PDB entry 8PR1 | electron microscopy, 8.20 A resolution (very low resolution: no residue pairs are listed; an interface is given only as per-side residue counts) | chains G and H of the 12 polymer chains in the assembly

Chain G:
Name: Cytoplasmic dynein 1 heavy chain 1
Source organism: Homo sapiens
Reference sequence: Q14204 (DYHC1_HUMAN); residues 1-4646 here = UniProt positions 1-4646
Chain sequence (4646 residues; each row starts with the number of its first residue):
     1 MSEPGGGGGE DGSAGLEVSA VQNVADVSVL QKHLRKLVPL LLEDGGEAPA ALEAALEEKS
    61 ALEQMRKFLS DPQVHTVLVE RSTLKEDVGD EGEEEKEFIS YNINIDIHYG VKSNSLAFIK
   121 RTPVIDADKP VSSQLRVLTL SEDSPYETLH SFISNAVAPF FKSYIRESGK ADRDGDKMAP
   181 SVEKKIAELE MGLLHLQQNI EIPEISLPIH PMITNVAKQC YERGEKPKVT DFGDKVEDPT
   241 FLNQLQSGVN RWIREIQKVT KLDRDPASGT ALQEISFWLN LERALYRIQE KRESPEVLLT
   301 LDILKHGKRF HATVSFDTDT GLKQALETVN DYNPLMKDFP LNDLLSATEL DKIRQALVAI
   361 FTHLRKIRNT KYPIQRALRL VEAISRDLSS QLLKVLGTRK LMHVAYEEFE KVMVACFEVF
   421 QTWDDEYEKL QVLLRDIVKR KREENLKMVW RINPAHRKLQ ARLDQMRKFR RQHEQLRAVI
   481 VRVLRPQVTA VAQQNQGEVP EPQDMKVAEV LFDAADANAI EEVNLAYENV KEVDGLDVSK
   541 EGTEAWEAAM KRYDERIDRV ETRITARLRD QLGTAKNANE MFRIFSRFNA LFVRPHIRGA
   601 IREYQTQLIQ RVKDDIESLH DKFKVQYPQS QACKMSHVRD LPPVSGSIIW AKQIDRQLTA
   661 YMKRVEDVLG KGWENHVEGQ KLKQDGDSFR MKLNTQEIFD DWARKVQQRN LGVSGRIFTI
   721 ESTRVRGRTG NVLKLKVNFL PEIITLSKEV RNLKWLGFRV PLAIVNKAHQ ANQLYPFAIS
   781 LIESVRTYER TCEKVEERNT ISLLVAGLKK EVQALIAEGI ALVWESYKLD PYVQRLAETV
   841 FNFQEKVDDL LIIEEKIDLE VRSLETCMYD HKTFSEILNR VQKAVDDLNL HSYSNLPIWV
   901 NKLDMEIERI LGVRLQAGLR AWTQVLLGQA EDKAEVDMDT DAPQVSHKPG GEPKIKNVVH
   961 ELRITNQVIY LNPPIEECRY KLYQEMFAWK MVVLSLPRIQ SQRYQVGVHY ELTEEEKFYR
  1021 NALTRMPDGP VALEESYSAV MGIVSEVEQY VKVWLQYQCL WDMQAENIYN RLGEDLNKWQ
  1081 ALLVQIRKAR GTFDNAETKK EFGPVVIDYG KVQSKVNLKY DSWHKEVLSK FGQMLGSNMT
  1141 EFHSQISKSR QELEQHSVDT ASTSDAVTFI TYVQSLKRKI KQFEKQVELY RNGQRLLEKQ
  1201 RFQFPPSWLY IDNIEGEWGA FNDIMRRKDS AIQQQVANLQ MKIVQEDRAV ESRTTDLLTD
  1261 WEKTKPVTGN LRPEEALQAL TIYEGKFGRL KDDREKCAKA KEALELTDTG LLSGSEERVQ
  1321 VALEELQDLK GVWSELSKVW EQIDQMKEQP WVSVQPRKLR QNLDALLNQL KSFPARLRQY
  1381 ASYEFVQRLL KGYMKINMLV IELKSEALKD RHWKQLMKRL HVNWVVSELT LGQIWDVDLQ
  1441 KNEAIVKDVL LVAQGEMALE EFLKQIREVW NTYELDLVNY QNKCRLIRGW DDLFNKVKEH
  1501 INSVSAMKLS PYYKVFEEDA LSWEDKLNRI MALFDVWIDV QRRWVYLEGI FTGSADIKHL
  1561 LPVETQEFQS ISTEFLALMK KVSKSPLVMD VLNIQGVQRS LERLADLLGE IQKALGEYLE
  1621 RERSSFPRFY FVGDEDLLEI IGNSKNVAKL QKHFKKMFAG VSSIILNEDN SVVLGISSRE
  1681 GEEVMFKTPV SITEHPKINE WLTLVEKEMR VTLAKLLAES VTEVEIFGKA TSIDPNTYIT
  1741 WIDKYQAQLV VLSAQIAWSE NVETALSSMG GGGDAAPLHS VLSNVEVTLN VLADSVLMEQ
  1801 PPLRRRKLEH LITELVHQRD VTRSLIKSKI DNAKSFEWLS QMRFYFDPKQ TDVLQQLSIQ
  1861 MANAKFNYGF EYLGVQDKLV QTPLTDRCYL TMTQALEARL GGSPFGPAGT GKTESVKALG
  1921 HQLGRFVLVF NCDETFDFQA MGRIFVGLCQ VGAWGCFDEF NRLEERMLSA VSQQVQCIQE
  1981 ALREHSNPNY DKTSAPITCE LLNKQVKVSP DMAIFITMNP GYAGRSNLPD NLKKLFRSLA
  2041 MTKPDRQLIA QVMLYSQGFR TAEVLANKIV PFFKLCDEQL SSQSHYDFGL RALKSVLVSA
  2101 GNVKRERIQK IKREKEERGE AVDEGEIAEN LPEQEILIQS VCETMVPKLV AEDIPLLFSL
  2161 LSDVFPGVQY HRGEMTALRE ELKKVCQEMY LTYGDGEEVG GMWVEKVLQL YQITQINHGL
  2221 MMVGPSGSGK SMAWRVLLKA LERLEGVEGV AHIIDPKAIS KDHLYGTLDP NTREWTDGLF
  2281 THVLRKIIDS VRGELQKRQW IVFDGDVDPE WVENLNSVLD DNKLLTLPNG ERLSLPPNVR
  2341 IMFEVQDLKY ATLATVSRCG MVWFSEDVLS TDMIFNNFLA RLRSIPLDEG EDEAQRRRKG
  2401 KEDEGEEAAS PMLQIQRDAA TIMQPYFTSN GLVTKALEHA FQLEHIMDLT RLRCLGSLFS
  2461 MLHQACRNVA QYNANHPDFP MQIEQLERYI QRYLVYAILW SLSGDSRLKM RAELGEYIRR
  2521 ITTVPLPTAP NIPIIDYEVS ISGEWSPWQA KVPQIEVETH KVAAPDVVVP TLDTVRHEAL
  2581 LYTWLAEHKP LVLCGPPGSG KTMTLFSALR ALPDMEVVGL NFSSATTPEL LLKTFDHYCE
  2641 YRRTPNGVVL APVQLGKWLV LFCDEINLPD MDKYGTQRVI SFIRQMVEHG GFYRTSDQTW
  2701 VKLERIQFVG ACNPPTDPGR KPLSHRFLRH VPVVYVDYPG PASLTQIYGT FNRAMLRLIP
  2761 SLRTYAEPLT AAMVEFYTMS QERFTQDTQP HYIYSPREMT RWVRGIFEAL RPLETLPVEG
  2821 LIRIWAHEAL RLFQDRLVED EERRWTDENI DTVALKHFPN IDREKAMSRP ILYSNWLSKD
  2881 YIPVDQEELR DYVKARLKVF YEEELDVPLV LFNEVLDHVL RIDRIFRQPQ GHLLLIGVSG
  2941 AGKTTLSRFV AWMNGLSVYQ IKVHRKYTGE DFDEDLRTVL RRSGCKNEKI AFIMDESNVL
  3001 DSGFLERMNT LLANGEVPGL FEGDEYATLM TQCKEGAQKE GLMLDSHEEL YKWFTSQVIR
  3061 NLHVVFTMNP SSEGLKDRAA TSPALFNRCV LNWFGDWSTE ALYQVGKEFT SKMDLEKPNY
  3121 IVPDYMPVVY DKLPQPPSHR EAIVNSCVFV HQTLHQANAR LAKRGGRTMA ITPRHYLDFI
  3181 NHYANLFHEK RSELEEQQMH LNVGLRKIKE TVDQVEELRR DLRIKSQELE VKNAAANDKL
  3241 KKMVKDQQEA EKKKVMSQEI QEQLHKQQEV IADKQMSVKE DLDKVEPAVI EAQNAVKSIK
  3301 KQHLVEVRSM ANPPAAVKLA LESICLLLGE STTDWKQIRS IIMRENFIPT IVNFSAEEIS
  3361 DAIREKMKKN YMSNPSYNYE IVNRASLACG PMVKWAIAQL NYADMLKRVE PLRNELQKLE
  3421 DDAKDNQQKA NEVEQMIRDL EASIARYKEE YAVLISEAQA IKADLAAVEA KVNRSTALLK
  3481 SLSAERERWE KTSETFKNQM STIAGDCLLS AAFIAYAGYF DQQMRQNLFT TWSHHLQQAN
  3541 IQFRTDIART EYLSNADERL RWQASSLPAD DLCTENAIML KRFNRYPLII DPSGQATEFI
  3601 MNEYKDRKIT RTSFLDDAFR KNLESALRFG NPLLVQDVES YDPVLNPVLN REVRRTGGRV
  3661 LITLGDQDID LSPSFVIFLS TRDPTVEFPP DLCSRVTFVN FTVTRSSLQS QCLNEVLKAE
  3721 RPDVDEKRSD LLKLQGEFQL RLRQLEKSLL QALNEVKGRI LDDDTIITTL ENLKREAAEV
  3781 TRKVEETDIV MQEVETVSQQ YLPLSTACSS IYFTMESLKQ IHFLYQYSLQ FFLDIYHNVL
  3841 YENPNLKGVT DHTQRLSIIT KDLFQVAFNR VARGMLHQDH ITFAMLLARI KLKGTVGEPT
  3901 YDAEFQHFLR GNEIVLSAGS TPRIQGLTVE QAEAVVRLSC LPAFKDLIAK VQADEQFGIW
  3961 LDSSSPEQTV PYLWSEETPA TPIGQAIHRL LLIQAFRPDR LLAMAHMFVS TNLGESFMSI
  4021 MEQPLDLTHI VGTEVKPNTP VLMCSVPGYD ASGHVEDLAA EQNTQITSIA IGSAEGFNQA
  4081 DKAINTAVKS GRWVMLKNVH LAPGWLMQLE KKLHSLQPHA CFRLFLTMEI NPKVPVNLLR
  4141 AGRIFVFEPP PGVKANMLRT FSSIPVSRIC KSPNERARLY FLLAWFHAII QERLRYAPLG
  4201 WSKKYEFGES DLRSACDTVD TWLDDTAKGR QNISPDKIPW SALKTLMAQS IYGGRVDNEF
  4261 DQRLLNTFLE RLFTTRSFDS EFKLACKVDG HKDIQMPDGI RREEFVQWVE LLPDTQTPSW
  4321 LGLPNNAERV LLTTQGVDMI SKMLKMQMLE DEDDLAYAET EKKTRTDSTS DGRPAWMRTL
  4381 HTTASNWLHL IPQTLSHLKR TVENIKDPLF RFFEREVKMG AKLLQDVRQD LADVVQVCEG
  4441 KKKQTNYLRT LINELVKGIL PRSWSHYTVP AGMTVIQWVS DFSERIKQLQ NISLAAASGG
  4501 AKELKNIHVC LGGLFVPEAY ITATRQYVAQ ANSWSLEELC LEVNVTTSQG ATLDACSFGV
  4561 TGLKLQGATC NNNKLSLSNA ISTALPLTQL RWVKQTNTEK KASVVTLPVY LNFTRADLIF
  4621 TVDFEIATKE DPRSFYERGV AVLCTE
Unresolved in the structure: 1-695, 721-733, 929-948, 1348-4646
Construct notes: engineered mutation Glu1567 (Arg in Q14204), Glu1610 (Lys in Q14204)
UniProt features mapped onto this chain:
  - binding site (ATP): Gly1906 to Thr1913, Gly2224 to Ser2231, Gly2595 to Thr2602, Gly2937 to Thr2944
  - modified residue: Ser2 (N-acetylserine), Ser70 (Phosphoserine), Lys1125 (N6-acetyllysine), Ser1230 (Phosphoserine), Lys3480 (N6-acetyllysine), Ser4162 (Phosphoserine), Lys4283 (N6-acetyllysine), Thr4366 (Phosphothreonine), Ser4368 (Phosphoserine)
  - natural variant: Glu94 (E94K: Found in a patient with spinal muscular atrophy; uncertain significance), Lys129 (K129I: In CDCBM13), Arg264 (R264L: In SMALED1), His306 (H306R: In CMT2O and SMALED1), Ile584 (I584L: In SMALED1), Arg598 (R598C: In CMT2O and SMALED1), Thr659 to Met662 (deletion: In CDCBM13), Lys671 (K671E: In SMALED1), Pro776 (P776L: In SMALED1), Tyr970 (Y970C: In SMALED1), Gly1132 (G1132E: In SMALED1), Gln1194 (Q1194R: In CMT2O), 8 further natural variant entries in UniProt

Chain H:
Name: Cytoplasmic dynein 1 light intermediate chain 2
Source organism: Homo sapiens
Reference sequence: O43237 (DC1L2_HUMAN); residue numbers follow UniProt; this construct covers 1-492
Chain sequence (492 residues; each row starts with the number of its first residue):
     1 MAPVGVEKKL LLGPNGPAVA AAGDLTSEEE EGQSLWSSIL SEVSTRARSK LPSGKNILVF
    61 GEDGSGKTTL MTKLQGAEHG KKGRGLEYLY LSVHDEDRDD HTRCNVWILD GDLYHKGLLK
   121 FAVSAESLPE TLVIFVADMS RPWTVMESLQ KWASVLREHI DKMKIPPEKM RELERKFVKD
   181 FQDYMEPEEG CQGSPQRRGP LTSGSDEENV ALPLGDNVLT HNLGIPVLVV CTKCDAVSVL
   241 EKEHDYRDEH LDFIQSHLRR FCLQYGAALI YTSVKEEKNL DLLYKYIVHK TYGFHFTTPA
   301 LVVEKDAVFI PAGWDNEKKI AILHENFTTV KPEDAYEDFI VKPPVRKLVH DKELAAEDEQ
   361 VFLMKQQSLL AKQPATPTRA SESPARGPSG SPRTQGRGGP ASVPSSSPGT SVKKPDPNIK
   421 NNAASEGVLA SFFNSLLSKK TGSPGSPGAG GVQSTAKKSG QKTVLSNVQE ELDRMTRKPD
   481 SMVTNSSTEN EA
Unresolved in the structure: 1-29, 374-492
UniProt features mapped onto this chain:
  - binding site (ATP): Gly61 to Thr68
  - modified residue: Ser194 (Phosphoserine), Ser383 (Phosphoserine), Ser391 (Phosphoserine), Arg397 (Omega-N-methylarginine), Thr441 (Phosphothreonine), Ser443 (Phosphoserine), Ser446 (Phosphoserine)

Chain G / chain H interface:
At this resolution (8 A) residue pairs are not listed: 5 residues of chain G and 6 of chain H lie at the interface.

Overview:
5 residues of chain G and 6 residues of chain H are in contact. Curated annotation (UniProt) lists 32
ATP-binding residues on chain G; 8 ATP-binding residues on chain H.
Here chain G is Cytoplasmic dynein 1 heavy chain 1 and chain H is Cytoplasmic dynein 1 light intermediate
chain 2, both from Homo sapiens. Entry 8PR1 (Cytoplasmic dynein-B heavy chain bound to IC-LC tower) was
determined by electron microscopy together with 8PQW, 8PQY, 8PQZ, 8PR0, 8PR2, 8PR3 and 8PR4 from the same
study.
